3EOY - chains B and H of the 6 polymer chains in the assembly; structure by X-ray diffraction, 3.40 A resolution.

[Chain B]
Name: Outer capsid protein sigma-1
Notes: fragment: head domain
UniProtKB: P03528 (SIGM1_REOVD); residue numbers follow UniProt; this construct covers 293-455
Amino-acid sequence (165 residues; each row starts with the number of its first residue):
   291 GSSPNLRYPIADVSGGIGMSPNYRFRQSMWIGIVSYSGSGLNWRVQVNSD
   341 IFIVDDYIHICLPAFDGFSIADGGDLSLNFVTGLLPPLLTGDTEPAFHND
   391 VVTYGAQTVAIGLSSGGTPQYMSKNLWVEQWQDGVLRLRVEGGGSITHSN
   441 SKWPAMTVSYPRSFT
Unresolved in the structure: 291-294, 455
Sequence notes: expression tag (291-292)
From the paper describing this entry:
  - mutagenesis - N369A: decreased binding to Junctional adhesion molecule A (chain H)

[Chain H]
Name: Junctional adhesion molecule A
Organism: Homo sapiens
Notes: fragment: D1 domain
UniProtKB: Q9Y624 (JAM1_HUMAN); numbering as in UniProt (aligned over 28-129)
Amino-acid sequence (104 residues; each row starts with the number of its first residue):
    26 GSSVTVHSSEPEVRIPENNPVKLSCAYSGFSSPRVEWKFDQGDTTRLVCY
    76 NNKITASYEDRVTFLPTGITFKSVTREDTGTYTCMVSEEGGNSYGEVKVK
   126 LIVL
Unresolved in the structure: 26-27
Sequence notes: expression tag (26-27)
Disulfides: Cys50-Cys109

[How chain B and chain H interact]
Pairs across the interface (36; chain B residue first):
  Tyr298(B) with Glu114(H); Gly115(H)
  Asn312(B) with Gly115(H)
  Arg316(B) with Gly115(H); Gly116(H)
  Val371(B) with Lys63(H), hydrogen bond (backbone-side chain); Thr70(H)
  Thr372(B) with Thr70(H)
  Pro377(B) with Ser112(H); Gly116(H); Tyr119(H), hydrophobic
  Leu379(B) with Arg59(H); Glu61(H); Met110(H), hydrophobic; Ser112(H); Tyr119(H), hydrophobic
  Thr380(B) with Glu61(H), hydrogen bond (backbone-side chain); Lys63(H), hydrogen bond; Leu72(H)
  Gly381(B) with Arg59(H), hydrogen bond (backbone-side chain); Glu61(H), hydrogen bond (backbone-side chain); Tyr75(H); Asn76(H), hydrogen bond (backbone-side chain)
  Asp382(B) with Arg59(H), salt bridge
  Glu384(B) with Tyr75(H); Asn76(H), hydrogen bond; Lys78(H), salt bridge
  His388(B) with Lys78(H)
  Trp421(B) with Tyr75(H)
  Asp423(B) with Leu72(H); Thr80(H); Ala81(H), hydrogen bond (side chain-backbone); Ser82(H), hydrogen bond (side chain-backbone)
  Gly424(B) with Leu72(H)
  Arg452(B) with Arg59(H)
  Ser453(B) with Arg59(H)
Other interface residues (no listed pair), chain B (19 interface residues in all): Gln422, Phe454
Other interface residues (no listed pair), chain H (19 interface residues in all): Arg71, Asn117
The authors on this interface:
  - residue pairs: Gly381(B)-Tyr75(H)
  - hot spots on chain B (mutagenesis) - T380A: decreased binding to Junctional adhesion molecule A (chain H)
  - hot spots on chain B (mutagenesis) - E384A: increased binding to Junctional adhesion molecule A (chain H)
  - interface residues, chain H: Lys78(H)

[In short]
The chain B/chain H interface involves 19 residues from each chain; the contacts include 9 hydrogen bonds and
2 salt bridges. Polar contacts include Asp382(B)-Arg59(H), Glu384(B)-Lys78(H) and Val371(B)-Lys63(H). The
paper describes a contact between Gly381(B) and Tyr75(H). The paper reports that N369A and T380A of chain B
reduce binding to Junctional adhesion molecule A (chain H); the interface residue Lys78(H).
Chain B is Outer capsid protein sigma-1 and chain H is Junctional adhesion molecule A (Homo sapiens); the
structure, Structure of Reovirus sigma1 in Complex with Its Receptor Junctional Adhesion Molecule-A, was
determined by X-ray diffraction.
